PDB entry 7RBJ | X-ray diffraction, 1.91 A resolution | chains A and T of the 4 polymer chains in the assembly

== Chain A ==
Molecule: DNA polymerase beta
Organism: Homo sapiens
Notes: EC 2.7.7.7, 4.2.99.-
UniProt: P06746 (DPOLB_HUMAN); residue numbers follow UniProt; this construct covers 1-335
Amino-acid sequence (341 residues; row label = number of the first residue in the row):
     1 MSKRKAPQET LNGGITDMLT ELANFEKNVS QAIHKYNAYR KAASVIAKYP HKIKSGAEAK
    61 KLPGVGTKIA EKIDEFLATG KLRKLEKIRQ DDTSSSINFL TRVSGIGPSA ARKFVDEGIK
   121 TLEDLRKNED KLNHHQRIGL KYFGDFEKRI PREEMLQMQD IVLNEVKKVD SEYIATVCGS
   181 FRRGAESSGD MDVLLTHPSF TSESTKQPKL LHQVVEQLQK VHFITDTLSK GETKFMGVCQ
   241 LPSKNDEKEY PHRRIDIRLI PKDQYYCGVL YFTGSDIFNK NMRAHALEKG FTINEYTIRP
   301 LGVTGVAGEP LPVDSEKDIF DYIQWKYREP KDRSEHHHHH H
Not modelled in the structure: 1-9, 336-341
Construct notes: expression tag (336-341)
Curated features (UniProtKB/Swiss-Prot):
  - region: Arg-183 to Asp-192 (DNA-binding)
  - active site: Lys-72 (Nucleophile)
  - binding site (K(+)): Lys-60, Leu-62, Val-65, Thr-101, Val-103, Ile-106
  - binding site (Na(+)): Lys-60, Leu-62, Val-65, Thr-101, Val-103, Ile-106
  - binding site (dATP): Arg-149, Ser-180, Arg-183, Gly-189, Asp-190
  - binding site (dCTP): Arg-149, Ser-180, Arg-183, Gly-189, Asp-190
  - binding site (dGTP): Arg-149, Ser-180, Arg-183, Gly-189, Asp-190, Asp-192
  - binding site (dTTP): Arg-149, Ser-180, Arg-183, Gly-189, Asp-190
  - binding site (Mg(2+)): Asp-190, Asp-192, Asp-256
  - modified residue: Lys-72 (N6-acetyllysine), Arg-83 (Omega-N-methylarginine), Arg-152 (Omega-N-methylarginine)
  - cross-link (Glycyl lysine isopeptide (Lys-Gly)): Lys-41 (interchain with G-Cter in ubiquitin), Lys-61 (interchain with G-Cter in ubiquitin), Lys-81 (interchain with G-Cter in ubiquitin)
  - natural variant: Leu-22 (L22P: Found in a gastric cancer sample; uncertain significance), Tyr-39 (Y39C: Found in a gastric cancer sample; uncertain significance), Gly-118 (G118V: Decreased DNA-directed DNA polymerase activity), Arg-137 (R137Q: Decreased function in base-excision repair), Arg-149 (R149I: Decreased DNA-directed DNA polymerase activity), Asp-160 (D160N: Found in a gastric cancer sample; uncertain significance), Cys-239 (C239R: Found in a gastric cancer sample; uncertain significance), Lys-289 (K289M: Found in a colon cancer sample; uncertain significance), Asn-294 (N294D: Found in a gastric cancer sample; uncertain significance), Glu-295 (E295K: Found in a gastric cancer sample; uncertain significance)
  - mutagenesis: Phe-25 (F25W: No effect on 5'-dRP lyase activity. Decreased ssDNA binding), His-34 (H34G: Decreased 5'-dRP lyase activity. Decreased ssDNA binding), Lys-35 (K35A: Decreased 5'-dRP lyase activity. Decreased ssDNA binding. Loss of 5'-dRP lyase activity; when associated with A-68 and A-72. Decreased ssDNA binding; when associated with A-68 and A-72 ...), Tyr-39 (Y39F: No effect on 5'-dRP lyase activity; Y39Q: Abolishes DNA polymerase and 5'-dRP lyase activity), Lys-41 (K41R: Abolishes ubiquitination; when associated with R-61 and R-81), Lys-60 (K60A: Decreased 5'-dRP lyase activity. Decreased ssDNA binding), Lys-61 (K61R: Abolishes ubiquitination; when associated with R-41 and R-81), Lys-68 (K68A: No effect on 5'-dRP lyase activity. Decreased ssDNA binding. Loss of 5'-dRP lyase activity; when associated with A-35 and A-72. Decreased ssDNA binding; when associated with A-35 and A-72 ...), Glu-71 (E71Q: No effect on 5'-dRP lyase activity. No effect on structure shown by circular dichroism. No effect on ssDNA binding), Lys-72 (K72A: Severely reduced 5'-dRP lyase activity. Does not affect ssDNA binding. Loss of 5'-dRP lyase activity; when associated with A-35 and A-68. Decreased ssDNA binding ...), Glu-75 (E75A: Slightly decreased 5'-dRP lyase activity. Decreased ssDNA binding. No effect on structure shown by circular dichroism), Lys-81 (K81R: Abolishes ubiquitination; when associated with R-41 and R-61), 5 further mutagenesis entries in UniProt
Glycans and other covalent adducts: 2-deoxy-3,5-di-O-phosphono-D-erythro-pentitol (QPJ) linked to Lys-72
Bound ions: Mg2+ site 1 near Thr-101 (its only coordinating residue here); Mg2+ site 2: Asp-190, Asp-192 (together with 2'-deoxycytidine-5'-triphosphate, pyrophosphate) (shared with 1 residue of chain P); Mg2+ site 3: Asp-190, Asp-192, Asp-256 (together with 2'-deoxycytidine-5'-triphosphate) (shared with 2 residues of chain P); Mg2+ site 4: Glu-316 (together with 2'-deoxycytidine-5'-triphosphate)
Residues lining bound ligands:
  - 2'-deoxycytidine-5'-triphosphate / pyrophosphate: Arg-149, Gly-179, Ser-180, Arg-183, Ser-188, Gly-189, Asp-190, Asp-192, Asp-256, Tyr-271, Phe-272, Thr-273, Gly-274, Ser-275, Asp-276, Asn-279
  - QPJ (2-deoxy-3,5-di-O-phosphono-D-erythro-pentitol): Glu-26, Lys-35, Tyr-39, Lys-68, Lys-84
Reported in the primary citation:
  - catalytic residues: Glu-71 (proposed by the authors, not directly observed)

== Chain T ==
Molecule: 16-nt DNA strand
Sequence (16 nucleotides; numbered 1 to 16; the number before each row is that of its first residue):
     1 CCGACGGCGC ATCAGC

== Chain A / chain T interface ==
Contacting residue pairs - 28 pairs, chain A then chain T:
  His-34(A) / DC5(T)  stacking on the base
  Ser-229(A) / DC10(T)  phosphate contact
  Ser-229(A) / DA11(T)  phosphate contact
  Lys-230(A) / DC10(T)  phosphate contact
  Lys-230(A) / DA11(T)  hydrogen bond to the phosphate
  Gly-231(A) / DC10(T)  phosphate contact
  Glu-232(A) / DC10(T)  hydrogen bond to the phosphate
  Thr-233(A) / DG9(T)  hydrogen bond to the phosphate
  Thr-233(A) / DC10(T)  hydrogen bond to the phosphate
  Lys-234(A) / DG9(T)  sugar contact
  Lys-234(A) / DC10(T)  hydrogen bond to the phosphate
  Arg-258(A) / DG9(T)  sugar contact
  Tyr-271(A) / DG7(T)  base contact
  Asn-279(A) / DG6(T)  base contact
  Lys-280(A) / DG6(T)  base contact
  Arg-283(A) / DG6(T)  hydrogen bond to the base
  Arg-283(A) / DG7(T)  hydrogen bond to the sugar
  Ala-284(A) / DG6(T)  sugar contact
  Leu-287(A) / DC5(T)  phosphate contact
  Leu-287(A) / DG6(T)  phosphate contact
  Leu-287(A) / DG7(T)  phosphate contact
  Thr-292(A) / DG7(T)  hydrogen bond to the phosphate
  Ile-293(A) / DG7(T)  sugar contact
  Asn-294(A) / DG7(T)  phosphate contact
  Asn-294(A) / DC8(T)  hydrogen bond to the phosphate
  Glu-295(A) / DC8(T)  sugar contact
  Tyr-296(A) / DG9(T)  hydrogen bond to the phosphate
  Arg-299(A) / DC8(T)  salt bridge to the phosphate
Interface residues without a listed pair, chain A (22 interface residues in all): Asn-37, Asn-133
Interface residues without a listed pair, chain T (8 interface residues in all): DT12

== Overview ==
The interface between chain A and chain T involves 22 residues on one side and 8 on the other; the contacts
include 10 hydrogen bonds, 1 salt bridge and 1 aromatic stacking contact. Among the polar pairs are
Arg-283(A)/DG6(T), Arg-283(A)/DG7(T) and Lys-230(A)/DA11(T). Bound to chain A:
2'-deoxycytidine-5'-triphosphate / pyrophosphate. From the paper: the catalytic residue Glu-71(A).
Here chain A is DNA polymerase beta (Homo sapiens) and chain T is a 16-nt DNA strand. Entry 7RBJ (Human DNA
polymerase beta crosslinked complex, 30 s Ca to Mg exchange) was determined by X-ray diffraction (same
publication as 7RBE, 7RBF, 7RBG, 7RBH, 7RBI, 7RBK and 4 further entries).
